4H62 - chains K and V of the 3 polymer chains in the assembly; structure by X-ray diffraction, 3.00 A resolution.

Chain K:
Protein: Mediator of RNA polymerase II transcription subunit 11
From: Saccharomyces cerevisiae
Notes: fragment: C-terminal region
UniProt: Q99278 (MED11_YEAST); residue numbers follow UniProt; this construct covers 84-115
Sequence (40 residues; row label = number of the first residue in the row):
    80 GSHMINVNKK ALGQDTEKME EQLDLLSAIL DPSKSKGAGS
Disordered / not traced: 80-92, 112-119
Construct notes: expression tag (80-83); linker (116-119)
Modified / non-standard residues: Mse83 (selenomethionine); Mse98 (selenomethionine; parent Met)
Curated features (UniProtKB/Swiss-Prot):
  - mutagenesis: Gly92 (G92S: Impairs interaction with SRB4/MED17)

Chain V:
Protein: Mediator of RNA polymerase II transcription subunit 22
From: Saccharomyces cerevisiae
Notes: fragment: C-terminal region
UniProt: P32570 (MED22_YEAST); residues 96-121 here = UniProt positions 96-121
Sequence (31 residues; row label = number of the first residue in the row):
    91 GAGSGVTRFD EKQIEELLDN CIETFVAEKT T
Disordered / not traced: 91-99
Construct notes: linker (91-95)

Chain K / chain V interface:
Contacting residue pairs - 6 pairs, chain K then chain V:
  Leu102(K) with Leu107(V)
  Leu105(K) with Cys111(V), hydrophobic
  Ser106(K) with Leu107(V)
  Leu109(K) with Leu107(V); Asn110(V); Cys111(V)
Other interface residues (no listed pair), chain V (5 interface residues in all): Ile104, Leu108

Summary:
4 residues of chain K and 5 residues of chain V are in contact. Curated annotation (UniProt) lists one
mutagenesis site on chain K.
Here chain K is Mediator of RNA polymerase II transcription subunit 11 and chain V is Mediator of RNA
polymerase II transcription subunit 22, both from Saccharomyces cerevisiae. Entry 4H62 (Structure of the
Saccharomyces cerevisiae Mediator subcomplex Med17C/Med11C/Med22C) was determined by X-ray diffraction
together with 4H61 and 4H63 from the same study.
